7Z4S - chains B and C of the 4 polymer chains in the assembly; structure by X-ray diffraction, 1.70 A resolution.

# Chain B
Name: 3C-like proteinase nsp5
From: Severe acute respiratory syndrome coronavirus 2
Notes: EC 3.4.22.69
UniProt: P0DTC1 (R1A_SARS2); residues 1-306 here correspond to UniProt positions 3264-3569 (UniProt number = residue number + 3263)
Sequence (306 residues; each row starts with the number of its first residue):
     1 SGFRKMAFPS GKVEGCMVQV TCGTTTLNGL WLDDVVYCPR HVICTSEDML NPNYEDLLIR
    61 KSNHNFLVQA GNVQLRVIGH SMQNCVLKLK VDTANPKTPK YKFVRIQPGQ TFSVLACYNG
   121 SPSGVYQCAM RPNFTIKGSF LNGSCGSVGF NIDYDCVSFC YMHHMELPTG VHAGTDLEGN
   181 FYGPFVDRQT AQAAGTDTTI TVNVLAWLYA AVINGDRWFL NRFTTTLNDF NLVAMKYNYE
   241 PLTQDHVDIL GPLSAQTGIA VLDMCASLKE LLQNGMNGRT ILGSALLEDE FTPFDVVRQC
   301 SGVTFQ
Unresolved in the structure: 303-306
Modified residues: C156 (S-hydroxycysteine; CSO)
What the authors report for this chain:
  - catalytic residues: H41, G143, C145
  - self-association interface (contacts with another copy of this molecule); pairs are residue here / residue on that copy: S1-E166

# Chain C
Name: Macrocyclic peptide inhibitor
Sequence (15 residues; row label = number of the first residue in the row; numbering starts at 0):
     0 XYFHXLNLGY RPGCX
Covalent attachments: covalent link ACE_0-C13
Modified residues: ACE (acetyl group) at position 0, II7 (cis-3-aminocyclobutane carboxylic acid) at position 4, NH2 (amino group) at position 14; Y1 (D-tyrosine; DTY)
What the authors report for this chain:
  - contacts within the chain: Y9-P11 (pi stacking), P11-C13 (backbone contact)

# How chain B and chain C interact
Residue-residue contacts (43):
  T24(B) - N6(C)  hydrogen bond
  T25(B) - II7_4(C)
  T26(B) - II7_4(C)
  H41(B) - L7(C)
  C44(B) - L7(C)
  T45(B) - L7(C)
  S46(B) - N6(C)
  S46(B) - L7(C)
  M49(B) - F2(C)  hydrophobic
  M49(B) - L7(C)  hydrophobic
  F140(B) - H3(C)  hydrogen bond (backbone-side chain)
  L141(B) - H3(C)
  N142(B) - F2(C)
  N142(B) - H3(C)
  N142(B) - II7_4(C)  hydrogen bond (side chain-backbone)
  N142(B) - L5(C)
  N142(B) - Y9(C)
  G143(B) - H3(C)  hydrogen bond (backbone-backbone)
  G143(B) - II7_4(C)
  S144(B) - H3(C)  hydrogen bond (backbone-backbone)
  C145(B) - H3(C)  hydrogen bond (backbone-backbone)
  C145(B) - II7_4(C)  hydrogen bond (side chain-backbone)
  H163(B) - H3(C)
  H164(B) - F2(C)
  H164(B) - H3(C)  hydrogen bond (backbone-backbone)
  M165(B) - Y1(C)
  M165(B) - F2(C)  hydrophobic
  E166(B) - ACE_0(C)
  E166(B) - Y1(C)  hydrogen bond (backbone-backbone)
  E166(B) - H3(C)  salt bridge
  E166(B) - Y9(C)  hydrogen bond
  E166(B) - C13(C)
  L167(B) - C13(C)
  P168(B) - G12(C)
  P168(B) - C13(C)
  V186(B) - F2(C)
  D187(B) - F2(C)
  R188(B) - F2(C)
  Q189(B) - Y1(C)
  Q189(B) - F2(C)
  T190(B) - Y1(C)
  A191(B) - Y1(C)
  Q192(B) - Y1(C)
Other interface residues (no listed pair), chain B (29 interface residues in all): L27, H172
Other interface residues (no listed pair), chain C (13 interface residues in all): G8, P11
From the paper, about this interface:
  - specific contacts: T45(B)-L7(C), H163(B)-H3(C), E166(B)-Y9(C), Q192(B)-Y1(C) (hydrogen bond), H3(C)-H164(B) (backbone contact)
  - interface residues, chain B: T24(B), T25(B), Q192(B)

# Summary
29 residues of chain B and 13 residues of chain C are in contact; the contacts include 10 hydrogen bonds and 1
salt bridge. Polar pairs include E166(B)-H3(C), T24(B)-N6(C) and F140(B)-H3(C). The authors report contacts
between T45(B) and L7(C), H163(B) and H3(C) and E166(B) and Y9(C); a hydrogen bond between Q192(B) and Y1(C);
a backbone contact between H3(C) and H164(B). From the paper: catalytic residues H41(B), G143(B) and C145(B);
interface residues T24(B), T25(B) and Q192(B).
Chain B is 3C-like proteinase nsp5 (Severe acute respiratory syndrome coronavirus 2) and chain C is
Macrocyclic peptide inhibitor; the structure, Crystal structure of SARS-CoV-2 Mpro in complex with cyclic
peptide GM4 including unnatural amino acids, was determined by X-ray diffraction.
